PDB entry 4PGS | X-ray diffraction, 2.50 A resolution | chain A

[Chain A]
Molecule: Uncharacterized protein YetJ
Organism: Bacillus subtilis
Reference sequence: O31539 (YETJ_BACSU); residue numbers follow UniProt; this construct covers 1-214
Amino-acid sequence (217 residues; row label = number of the first residue in the row; numbers below 1 keep their minus sign (Ser-2 is residue -2)):
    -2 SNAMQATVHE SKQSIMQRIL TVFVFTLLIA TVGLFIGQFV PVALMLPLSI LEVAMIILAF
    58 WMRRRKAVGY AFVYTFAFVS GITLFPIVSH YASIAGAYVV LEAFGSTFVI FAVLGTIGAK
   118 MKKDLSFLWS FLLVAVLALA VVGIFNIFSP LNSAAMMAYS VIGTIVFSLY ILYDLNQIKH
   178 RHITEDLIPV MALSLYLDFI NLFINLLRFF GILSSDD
Disordered / not traced: -2 to 5, 213-214
Differences from the reference sequence: expression tag (-2 to 0)
Curated features (UniProtKB/Swiss-Prot):
  - site: Asp171 (Important for activity)
  - mutagenesis: Glu49 (E49Q: Causes a large disruption to the gating mechanism and thus allows a large amount of Ca(2+) influx in a ER-like lipid environment), Asp171 (D171E: Results in constantly open channel with reduced Ca(2+) affinity; D171N: Mimics the protonation state and can nearly shut down the calcium flux), Asp195 (D195E: Results in constantly open channel with reduced Ca(2+) affinity)
What the authors report for this chain:
  - contacts within the chain: Asp171-Asp195
  - conformationally variable residues: Arg60, Asp171

[Overview]
From UniProt: 3 mutagenesis sites. The paper reports conformational variability at Arg60 and Asp171; contacts
within the chain involving Asp171 and Asp195.
Chain A is Uncharacterized protein YetJ (Bacillus subtilis); the structure, Crystal structure of YetJ from
Bacillus Subtilis at pH 6 by soaking, was determined by X-ray diffraction together with 4PGR, 4PGU, 4PGV and
4PGW from the same study.
